1D1Q - chain A; structure by X-ray diffraction, 1.70 A resolution.

Chain A:
Protein: Tyrosine phosphatase (e.c.3.1.3.48)
From: Saccharomyces cerevisiae
Notes: EC 3.1.3.48
UniProtKB: P40347 (PPAL_YEAST); residues 0-160 here correspond to UniProt positions 1-161 (UniProt number = residue number + 1)
Sequence (161 residues; each row starts with the number of its first residue; numbering starts at 0):
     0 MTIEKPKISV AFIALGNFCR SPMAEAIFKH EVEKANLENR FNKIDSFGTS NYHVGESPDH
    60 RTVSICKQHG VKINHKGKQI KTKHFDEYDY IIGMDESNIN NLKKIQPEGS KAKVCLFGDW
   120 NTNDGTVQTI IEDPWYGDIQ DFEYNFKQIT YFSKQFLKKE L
Disordered / not traced: 0-1
Sequence notes: engineered mutation Ala-13 (Cys14 in P40347)
Small-molecule neighbours: 4-nitrophenyl phosphate (4NP): Ala-13, Leu-14, Gly-15, Asn-16, Phe-17, Cys-18, Arg-19, Ser-20, Pro-21, His-52, Asp-132, Trp-134

Summary:
Chain A binds 4-nitrophenyl phosphate.
Chain A is Tyrosine phosphatase (e.c.3.1.3.48) (Saccharomyces cerevisiae); the structure, Crystal structure of
a yeast low molecular weight protein tyrosine phosphatase (LTP1) complexed with the substrate ..., was
determined by X-ray diffraction, deposited together with 1D1P.
